Entry 5GVH (X-ray diffraction, 2.29 A resolution); this record covers chain A.

[Chain A]
Protein: Enoyl-[acyl-carrier-protein] reductase [FMN]
Organism: Thermotoga maritima
Notes: EC 1.3.1.9
Reference sequence: Q9WZQ7 (Q9WZQ7_THEMA); residue numbers follow UniProt; this construct covers 1-314
Sequence (314 residues; numbered 1 to 314; the number before each row is that of its first residue):
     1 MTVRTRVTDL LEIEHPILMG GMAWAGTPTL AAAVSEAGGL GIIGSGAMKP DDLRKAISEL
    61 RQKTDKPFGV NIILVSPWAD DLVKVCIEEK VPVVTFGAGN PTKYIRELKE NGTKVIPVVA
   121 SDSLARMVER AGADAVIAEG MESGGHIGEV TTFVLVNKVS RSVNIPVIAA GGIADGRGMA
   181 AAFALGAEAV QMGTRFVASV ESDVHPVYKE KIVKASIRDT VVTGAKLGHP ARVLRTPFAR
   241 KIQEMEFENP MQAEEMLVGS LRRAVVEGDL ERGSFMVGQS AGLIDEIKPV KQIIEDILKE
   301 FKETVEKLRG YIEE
Unresolved in the structure: 1, 313-314
Metal / ion sites: Na+: Ile212, Val213, Ala215, Ala281, Ile284
Ligand contacts: FMN (flavin mononucleotide): Gly20, Gly21, Met22, Ala23, Asn71, Ile73, Gly97, Glu139, Glu142, Ser143, Gly144, Gly145, Ala170, Gly171, Gly172, Ile173, Gln191, Met192, Gly193, Thr194, Tyr208, Leu261, Met276, Val277, Gly278, Ser280

[Summary]
Ligands of chain A: flavin mononucleotide. Ile212, Val213, Ala215, Ala281 and Ile284 coordinate Na+.
Chain A is Enoyl-[acyl-carrier-protein] reductase [FMN] (Thermotoga maritima); the structure, Structure of
FabK from Thermotoga maritima, was determined by X-ray diffraction together with 5GVJ from the same study.
